Entry 8ORB (electron microscopy, 3.25 A resolution); this record covers chains A and D of the 24 polymer chains in the assembly.

Chain A (and D):
Name: Dihydrolipoyllysine-residue acetyltransferase component of pyruvate dehydrogenase complex
From: Escherichia coli
Notes: EC 2.3.1.12; chain D of this document is another copy of the same molecule, construct and numbering; everything in this record applies to it too
Reference sequence: P06959 (ODP2_ECOLI); residues 381-629 here correspond to UniProt positions 382-630 (UniProt number = residue number + 1)
Sequence (249 residues; each row starts with the number of its first residue):
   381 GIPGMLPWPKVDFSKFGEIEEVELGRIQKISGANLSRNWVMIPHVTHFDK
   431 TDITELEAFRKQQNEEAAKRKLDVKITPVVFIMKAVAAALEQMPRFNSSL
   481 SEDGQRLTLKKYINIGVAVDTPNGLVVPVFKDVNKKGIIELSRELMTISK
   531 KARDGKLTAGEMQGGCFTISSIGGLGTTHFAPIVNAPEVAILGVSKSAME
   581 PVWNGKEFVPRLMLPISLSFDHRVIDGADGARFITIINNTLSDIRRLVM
Unresolved in the structure: 381-382
From the paper describing this entry:
  - self-association interface (contacts with another copy of this molecule): Ile624 to Met629

Chain A / chain D interface:
Contacting residue pairs (76):
  Ala413(A) with Leu386(D), hydrophobic
  Asn414(A) with Leu386(D)
  Arg417(A) with Leu386(D); Pro387(D); Pro389(D)
  Trp419(A) with Trp419(D), hydrogen bond (backbone-side chain)
  Val420(A) with Met385(D), hydrophobic; Val420(D)
  Met421(A) with Met385(D), hydrophobic; Trp388(D), hydrophobic
  Ile422(A) with Trp388(D), hydrophobic; Trp419(D)
  Pro423(A) with Trp419(D), hydrophobic; Ile563(D), hydrophobic
  His424(A) with Trp419(D)
  Val425(A) with Ala561(D); Ile563(D), hydrophobic
  Thr426(A) with Phe560(D); Ala561(D), hydrogen bond (backbone-backbone)
  His427(A) with Ile552(D); Thr557(D); His559(D); Phe560(D)
  Phe428(A) with Thr557(D); Thr558(D), hydrogen bond (backbone-backbone); His559(D), hydrogen bond (backbone-backbone)
  Asp429(A) with Thr557(D); Thr558(D)
  Ser479(A) with Phe393(D)
  Leu480(A) with Trp388(D), hydrogen bond (backbone-side chain)
  Glu482(A) with Trp388(D)
  Gly484(A) with Leu404(D)
  Gln485(A) with Glu403(D); Leu404(D), hydrogen bond (backbone-backbone); Lys409(D)
  Arg486(A) with Glu401(D), salt bridge; Val402(D); Glu403(D)
  Leu487(A) with Glu400(D); Glu401(D); Val402(D), hydrogen bond (backbone-backbone)
  Thr488(A) with Phe393(D)
  Leu489(A) with Ile399(D); Glu400(D), hydrogen bond (backbone-backbone)
  Lys490(A) with Phe393(D)
  Lys491(A) with Glu398(D), hydrogen bond (backbone-backbone); Glu400(D), salt bridge
  Tyr492(A) with Phe393(D); Phe396(D); Gly397(D)
  Gly544(A) with Phe396(D)
  Ala566(A) with Trp388(D), hydrophobic; Pro389(D)
  Pro567(A) with Trp388(D), hydrophobic; Phe393(D), hydrophobic
  Pro581(A) with Pro581(D), hydrophobic
  Trp583(A) with Met579(D); Pro590(D), hydrophobic
  Phe588(A) with Met579(D); Glu580(D); Pro581(D); Pro590(D), hydrophobic
  His602(A) with Leu415(D); Ile563(D)
  Arg603(A) with Trp388(D); Gly412(D); Ser416(D)
  Asp606(A) with Leu505(D)
  Ala608(A) with Leu555(D)
  Ala611(A) with Leu555(D), hydrophobic; Thr557(D)
  Arg612(A) with Asp500(D), salt bridge; Leu555(D)
  Ile614(A) with Thr557(D)
  Thr615(A) with Leu555(D), hydrogen bond (side chain-backbone); Gly556(D)
Also at the interface, not in a pair above, chain A (46 interface residues in all): Lys430, Arg475, Ser481, Asn494, Gln543, Gly607
Also at the interface, not in a pair above, chain D (42 interface residues in all): Lys390, Gln408, Phe428, Gly504, Pro562, Lys576

Summary:
The interface between chain A and chain D involves 46 residues on one side and 42 on the other, with 10
hydrogen bonds and 3 salt bridges. Polar pairs include Arg486(A)-Glu401(D), Lys491(A)-Glu400(D) and
Arg612(A)-Asp500(D). From the paper: a self-association interface involving Ile624(A).
Chain A and chain D are both Dihydrolipoyllysine-residue acetyltransferase component of pyruvate dehydrogenase
complex (Escherichia coli); the structure, 24-meric catalytic domain of dihydrolipoamide acetyltransferase
(E2) of the E. coli pyruvate dehydrogenase complex, was determined by electron microscopy together with 8OSY
from the same study.
